8YDM - chains M and N of the 18 polymer chains in the assembly; structure by electron microscopy, 3.05 A resolution.

== Chain M ==
Name: Reaction center protein M chain
From: Chloroflexus aurantiacus J-10-fl
UniProtKB: P09438 (RCEM_CHLAA); residues 1-307 here = UniProt positions 1-307
Chain sequence (307 residues; numbered 1 to 307; the number before each row is that of its first residue):
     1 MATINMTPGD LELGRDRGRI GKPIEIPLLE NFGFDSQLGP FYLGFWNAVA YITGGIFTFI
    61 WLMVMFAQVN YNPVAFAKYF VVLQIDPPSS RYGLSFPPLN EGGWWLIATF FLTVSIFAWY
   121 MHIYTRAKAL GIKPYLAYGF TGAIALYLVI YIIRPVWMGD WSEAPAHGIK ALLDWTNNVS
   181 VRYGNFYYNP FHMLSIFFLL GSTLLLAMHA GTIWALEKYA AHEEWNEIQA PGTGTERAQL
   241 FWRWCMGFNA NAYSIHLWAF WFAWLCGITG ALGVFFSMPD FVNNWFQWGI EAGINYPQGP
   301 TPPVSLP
Not modelled in the structure: 1-9, 305-307
Ion coordination: bacteriochlorophyll a Mg near H192 (its only coordinating residue here); Mn2+: E224, H256 (shared with 2 residues of chain L)
Ligand contacts:
  - bacteriochlorophyll a (BCL), molecule 1: G54, F57, T58, L112, I116, F140, A143, L146, Y147, I150, W175, T176, V179, S180, F186, Y187, H192, S195, I196, L199, C266, G270, A271, G273, V274
  - bacteriochlorophyll a (BCL), molecule 2: T176, Y187, L200
  - bacteriochlorophyll a (BCL), molecule 3: Y187, H192, M193, I196, F197, L200, G201, L204
  - bacteriopheophytin a (BPH), molecule 1: F57, W61, L112, Y147, I150, Y151, P165, H167, G168, I169, L172, L173, W175, T176
  - bacteriopheophytin a (BPH), molecule 2: S115, I116, W119, I123, L136, G139, F140, A143, A263, C266, G267
  - bacteriopheophytin a (BPH), molecule 3: L200, T203, L204, A207, M208, W242, M246
  - Menaquinone 11 (MQE; 2-methyl-3-[(2E,6E,10E,14E,18E,22E,26E,30E,34E,38E)-3,7,11,15,19,23,27,31,35,39,43-undecamethyltetratetraconta-2,6,10,1 4,18,22,26,30,34,38,42-undecaen-1-yl]naphthalene-1,4-dione): L204, L205, M208, H209, T212, I213, T235, A238, Q239, W242, M246, F248, N249, A250, N251, I255, W258, F262
Swiss-Prot annotation at these positions:
  - binding site ((7R,8Z)-bacteriochlorophyll b): H192
  - binding site (Fe cation): H209, E236, H256
  - modified residue: A2 (Blocked amino end (Ala))
Reported in the primary citation:
  - binding site for bacteriochlorophyll a: H192
  - binding site for bacteriopheophytin a: L172
  - Mn2+ coordination: H209, E224, H256

== Chain N ==
Name: hypothetical protein chain N
From: Chloroflexus aurantiacus J-10-fl
Chain sequence (64 residues; numbered 1 to 64; the number before each row is that of its first residue):
     1 MPSGLGEATQ MIGPLTPAIL CWASLILTVL GLGLTFLWTN ITAYARRTRT GRKPTAGSVI
    61 KSQR
Not modelled in the structure: 1-5, 62-64

== Chain M / chain N interface ==
Pairs across the interface (36):
  P190(M) with L20(N), hydrophobic
  F191(M) with I12(N), hydrophobic
  L194(M) with T28(N)
  I228(M) with S58(N), hydrogen bond (backbone-side chain)
  Q229(M) with S58(N)
  Q239(M) with A43(N); Y44(N)
  R243(M) with Y44(N)
  G247(M) with N40(N)
  F248(M) with F36(N), hydrophobic; N40(N)
  N249(M) with T39(N); N40(N); A43(N); Y44(N), hydrogen bond
  A250(M) with T39(N)
  N251(M) with A43(N); T55(N); A56(N)
  Y253(M) with A56(N), hydrophobic
  W258(M) with T35(N); F36(N), hydrophobic; T39(N), hydrogen bond
  F276(M) with I12(N), hydrophobic
  F281(M) with M11(N)
  V282(M) with Q10(N); I12(N), hydrophobic
  N283(M) with Q10(N), hydrogen bond (backbone-side chain)
  N284(M) with Q10(N), hydrogen bond (backbone-side chain)
  W288(M) with Q10(N); P17(N)
  E291(M) with T9(N), hydrogen bond; Q10(N); P17(N)
  A292(M) with P17(N), hydrophobic; A18(N)
Also at the interface, not in a pair above, chain M (29 interface residues in all): F197, L240, S254, F262, W285, Q287, I294
Also at the interface, not in a pair above, chain N (23 interface residues in all): A8, G13, C21, S24, L32, T42

== Overview ==
29 residues of chain M and 23 residues of chain N are in contact; the contacts include 6 hydrogen bonds. Polar
pairs include I228(M)-S58(N), N249(M)-Y44(N) and W258(M)-T39(N). From the paper: a binding site for
bacteriochlorophyll a at H192(M); a binding site for bacteriopheophytin a at L172(M).
Here chain M is Reaction center protein M chain and chain N is hypothetical protein chain N, both from
Chloroflexus aurantiacus J-10-fl. Entry 8YDM (Cryo-EM structure of CaRC-LH complex from Chloroflexus
aurantiacus) was determined by electron microscopy.
